8JAN - chains a and g of the 30 polymer chains in the assembly; structure by electron microscopy, 3.30 A resolution.

Chain a (and g):
Protein: BplB
Source organism: Escherichia phage P1
Notes: chain g of this document is another copy of the same molecule, construct and numbering; everything in this record applies to it too
UniProtKB: Q71TM5 (Q71TM5_BPP1); residues 1-169 here = UniProt positions 1-169
Sequence (169 residues; row label = number of the first residue in the row):
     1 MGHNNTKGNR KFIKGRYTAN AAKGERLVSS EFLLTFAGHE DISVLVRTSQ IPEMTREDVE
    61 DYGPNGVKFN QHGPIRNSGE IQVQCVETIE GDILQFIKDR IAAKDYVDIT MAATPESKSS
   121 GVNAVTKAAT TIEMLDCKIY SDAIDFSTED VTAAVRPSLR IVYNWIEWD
Disordered / not traced: 1, 169 (chain g: 1-10)

How chain a and chain g interact:
Residue-residue contacts (9; chain a residue first):
  Ile13(a) - Val67(g)  hydrophobic
  Tyr17(a) - Phe69(g)
  Asn20(a) - Gly63(g)
  Asn20(a) - Pro64(g)
  Glu25(a) - Gln71(g)
  Arg26(a) - Asp61(g)  salt bridge
  Arg26(a) - Gln71(g)  hydrogen bond (backbone-side chain)
  Val28(a) - Val59(g)  hydrophobic
  Glu116(a) - Arg56(g)  salt bridge
Also at the interface, not in a pair above, chain a (9 interface residues in all): Phe12, Arg16
Also at the interface, not in a pair above, chain g (9 interface residues in all): Asn65

In short:
Chain a and chain g each contribute 9 residues to their interface, with 1 hydrogen bond and 2 salt bridges.
Among the polar pairs are Arg26(a)-Asp61(g), Glu116(a)-Arg56(g) and Arg26(a)-Gln71(g).
Both chains are BplB (Escherichia phage P1). Entry 8JAN (In situ structures of the ultra-long extended tail of
Myoviridae phage P1) was determined by electron microscopy, deposited together with 8JAJ.
